1P3A - chains E and F of the 10 polymer chains in the assembly; structure by X-ray diffraction, 3.00 A resolution.

# Chain E
Name: Histone H3
From: Xenopus laevis
Reference sequence: Q7ZT64 (Q7ZT64_9ZZZZ); residues 601-735 here correspond to UniProt positions 2-136 (UniProt number = residue number - 599)
Sequence (135 residues; each row starts with the number of its first residue):
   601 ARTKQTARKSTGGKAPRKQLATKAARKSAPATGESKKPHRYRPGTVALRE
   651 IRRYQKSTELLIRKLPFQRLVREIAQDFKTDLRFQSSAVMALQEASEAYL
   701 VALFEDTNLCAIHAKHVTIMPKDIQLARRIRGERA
Disordered / not traced: 601-637
Construct notes: conflict Glu634 (Gly35 in Q7ZT64), Ser635 (Val36 in Q7ZT64), Ala702 (Gly103 in Q7ZT64), His716 (Arg117 in Q7ZT64)

# Chain F
Name: Histone H4
From: Xenopus laevis
Reference sequence: P62799 (H4_XENLA); residues 201-302 here correspond to UniProt positions 1-102 (UniProt number = residue number - 200)
Sequence (102 residues; each row starts with the number of its first residue):
   201 SGRGKGGKGLGKGGAKRHRKVLRDNIQGITKPAIRRLARRGGVKRISGLI
   251 YEETRGVLKVFLENVIRDAVTYTEHAKRKTVTAMDVVYALKRQGRTLYGF
   301 GG
Disordered / not traced: 201-220, 302

# Chain E / chain F interface
Pairs across the interface (101):
  Gly644(E) - Lys244(F)
  Ala647(E) - Arg239(F)
  Ala647(E) - Lys244(F)
  Glu650(E) - Arg239(F)  salt bridge
  Ile651(E) - Arg239(F)
  Ile651(E) - Gly242(F)
  Tyr654(E) - Arg236(F)
  Tyr654(E) - Arg239(F)
  Tyr654(E) - Arg240(F)  hydrogen bond (backbone-side chain)
  Gln655(E) - Arg239(F)
  Gln655(E) - Arg240(F)  hydrogen bond (side chain-backbone)
  Gln655(E) - Gly242(F)
  Ser657(E) - Arg240(F)  hydrogen bond
  Thr658(E) - Arg240(F)
  Glu659(E) - Arg240(F)  salt bridge
  Leu661(E) - Ala233(F)
  Leu661(E) - Arg236(F)  hydrogen bond (backbone-side chain)
  Leu661(E) - Leu237(F)  hydrophobic
  Leu661(E) - Arg240(F)
  Pro666(E) - Gly228(F)
  Arg669(E) - Asn225(F)  hydrogen bond
  Leu670(E) - Asn225(F)
  Leu670(E) - Ile226(F)  hydrophobic
  Val671(E) - Ile266(F)
  Arg672(E) - Leu222(F)
  Glu673(E) - Leu222(F)
  Glu673(E) - Arg223(F)
  Glu673(E) - Asp224(F)
  Glu673(E) - Asn225(F)  hydrogen bond
  Ile674(E) - Leu262(F)  hydrophobic
  Ile674(E) - Ile266(F)  hydrophobic
  Ala675(E) - Ile266(F)  hydrophobic
  Gln676(E) - Leu222(F)
  Phe678(E) - Arg267(F)
  Phe678(E) - Val270(F)  hydrophobic
  Phe678(E) - Thr271(F)
  Lys679(E) - Val270(F)
  Lys679(E) - Glu274(F)
  Asp681(E) - Lys279(F)  salt bridge
  Leu682(E) - Val270(F)  hydrophobic
  Leu682(E) - Lys279(F)
  Arg683(E) - Lys279(F)  hydrogen bond (backbone-backbone)
  Arg683(E) - Thr280(F)
  Arg683(E) - Val281(F)  hydrogen bond (backbone-backbone)
  Phe684(E) - Val281(F)  hydrophobic
  Gln685(E) - Thr280(F)
  Gln685(E) - Val281(F)  hydrogen bond (backbone-backbone)
  Gln685(E) - Thr282(F)
  Gln685(E) - Ala283(F)  hydrogen bond (side chain-backbone)
  Gln685(E) - Gly301(F)
  Ser687(E) - Phe300(F)
  Ser687(E) - Gly301(F)  hydrogen bond (side chain-backbone)
  Ala688(E) - Val281(F)
  Ala688(E) - Thr282(F)
  Ala688(E) - Ala283(F)
  Ala688(E) - Val286(F)
  Ala688(E) - Gly301(F)  hydrogen bond (backbone-backbone)
  Met690(E) - Phe300(F)
  Ala691(E) - Val286(F)  hydrophobic
  Ala691(E) - Leu297(F)
  Ala691(E) - Phe300(F)
  Leu692(E) - Leu262(F)  hydrophobic
  Leu692(E) - Val265(F)  hydrophobic
  Leu692(E) - Val286(F)  hydrophobic
  Glu694(E) - Phe300(F)
  Ala695(E) - Leu290(F)  hydrophobic
  Ser696(E) - Leu258(F)
  Ser696(E) - Phe261(F)
  Ser696(E) - Leu262(F)
  Glu697(E) - Leu237(F)
  Tyr699(E) - Val257(F)  hydrophobic
  Tyr699(E) - Phe261(F)  hydrophobic
  Tyr699(E) - Arg295(F)
  Leu700(E) - Leu237(F)  hydrophobic
  Leu700(E) - Thr254(F)
  Leu700(E) - Leu258(F)  hydrophobic
  Val701(E) - Leu237(F)
  Val701(E) - Arg240(F)
  Val701(E) - Gly241(F)
  Leu703(E) - Val257(F)  hydrophobic
  Phe704(E) - Ile234(F)  hydrophobic
  Phe704(E) - Leu237(F)
  Phe704(E) - Ala238(F)  hydrophobic
  Phe704(E) - Val243(F)
  Phe704(E) - Thr254(F)
  Glu705(E) - Gly241(F)
  Asn708(E) - Gly242(F)  hydrogen bond (side chain-backbone)
  Asn708(E) - Val243(F)
  Val717(E) - Arg245(F)
  Thr718(E) - Arg245(F)  hydrogen bond
  Thr718(E) - Ile246(F)
  Thr718(E) - Ser247(F)
  Ile719(E) - Val243(F)  hydrophobic
  Ile719(E) - Arg245(F)  hydrogen bond (backbone-backbone)
  Ile719(E) - Ser247(F)  hydrogen bond (backbone-backbone)
  Ile719(E) - Ile250(F)
  Met720(E) - Ile250(F)
  Pro721(E) - Leu249(F)  hydrophobic
  Pro721(E) - Ile250(F)
  Ile724(E) - Ile250(F)  hydrophobic
  Arg728(E) - Val257(F)
Other interface residues (no listed pair), chain E (55 interface residues in all): Leu648, Ile662, Phe667, Asp677, Ala698, Gln725
Other interface residues (no listed pair), chain F (49 interface residues in all): Ile229, Arg235, Glu253, Lys259, Glu263

# Summary
Chain E and chain F form an interface of 55 and 49 residues respectively, with 16 hydrogen bonds and 3 salt
bridges. Polar contacts include Glu650(E)-Arg239(F), Glu659(E)-Arg240(F) and Asp681(E)-Lys279(F).
Here chain E is Histone H3 and chain F is Histone H4, both from Xenopus laevis. Entry 1P3A (Crystallographic
Studies of Nucleosome Core Particles containing Histone 'Sin' Mutants) was determined by X-ray diffraction
(same publication as 1P34, 1P3B, 1P3F, 1P3G, 1P3I, 1P3K and 4 further entries).
